PDB entry 6WJV | electron microscopy, 3.50 A resolution | chains A and 4 of the 4 polymer chains in the assembly

# Chain A
Molecule: DNA polymerase epsilon catalytic subunit A
Source organism: Saccharomyces cerevisiae (strain ATCC 204508 / S288c)
Notes: EC 2.7.7.7, 3.1.11.-
UniProt: P21951 (DPOE_YEAST); the construct has insertions or renumbered stretches relative to UniProt, so the offset changes along the chain: 1-1975 = UniProt 1-1975; 1977-2033 = UniProt 1976-2032; 2043-2222 = UniProt 2043-2222
Sequence (2222 residues; row label = number of the first residue in the row; note: 10 numbers in that range are skipped by the numbering (no residue carries them; nothing is unmodelled there); a row labelled like 2033A-2033J holds insertion residues (2033A, then the next letters in order)):
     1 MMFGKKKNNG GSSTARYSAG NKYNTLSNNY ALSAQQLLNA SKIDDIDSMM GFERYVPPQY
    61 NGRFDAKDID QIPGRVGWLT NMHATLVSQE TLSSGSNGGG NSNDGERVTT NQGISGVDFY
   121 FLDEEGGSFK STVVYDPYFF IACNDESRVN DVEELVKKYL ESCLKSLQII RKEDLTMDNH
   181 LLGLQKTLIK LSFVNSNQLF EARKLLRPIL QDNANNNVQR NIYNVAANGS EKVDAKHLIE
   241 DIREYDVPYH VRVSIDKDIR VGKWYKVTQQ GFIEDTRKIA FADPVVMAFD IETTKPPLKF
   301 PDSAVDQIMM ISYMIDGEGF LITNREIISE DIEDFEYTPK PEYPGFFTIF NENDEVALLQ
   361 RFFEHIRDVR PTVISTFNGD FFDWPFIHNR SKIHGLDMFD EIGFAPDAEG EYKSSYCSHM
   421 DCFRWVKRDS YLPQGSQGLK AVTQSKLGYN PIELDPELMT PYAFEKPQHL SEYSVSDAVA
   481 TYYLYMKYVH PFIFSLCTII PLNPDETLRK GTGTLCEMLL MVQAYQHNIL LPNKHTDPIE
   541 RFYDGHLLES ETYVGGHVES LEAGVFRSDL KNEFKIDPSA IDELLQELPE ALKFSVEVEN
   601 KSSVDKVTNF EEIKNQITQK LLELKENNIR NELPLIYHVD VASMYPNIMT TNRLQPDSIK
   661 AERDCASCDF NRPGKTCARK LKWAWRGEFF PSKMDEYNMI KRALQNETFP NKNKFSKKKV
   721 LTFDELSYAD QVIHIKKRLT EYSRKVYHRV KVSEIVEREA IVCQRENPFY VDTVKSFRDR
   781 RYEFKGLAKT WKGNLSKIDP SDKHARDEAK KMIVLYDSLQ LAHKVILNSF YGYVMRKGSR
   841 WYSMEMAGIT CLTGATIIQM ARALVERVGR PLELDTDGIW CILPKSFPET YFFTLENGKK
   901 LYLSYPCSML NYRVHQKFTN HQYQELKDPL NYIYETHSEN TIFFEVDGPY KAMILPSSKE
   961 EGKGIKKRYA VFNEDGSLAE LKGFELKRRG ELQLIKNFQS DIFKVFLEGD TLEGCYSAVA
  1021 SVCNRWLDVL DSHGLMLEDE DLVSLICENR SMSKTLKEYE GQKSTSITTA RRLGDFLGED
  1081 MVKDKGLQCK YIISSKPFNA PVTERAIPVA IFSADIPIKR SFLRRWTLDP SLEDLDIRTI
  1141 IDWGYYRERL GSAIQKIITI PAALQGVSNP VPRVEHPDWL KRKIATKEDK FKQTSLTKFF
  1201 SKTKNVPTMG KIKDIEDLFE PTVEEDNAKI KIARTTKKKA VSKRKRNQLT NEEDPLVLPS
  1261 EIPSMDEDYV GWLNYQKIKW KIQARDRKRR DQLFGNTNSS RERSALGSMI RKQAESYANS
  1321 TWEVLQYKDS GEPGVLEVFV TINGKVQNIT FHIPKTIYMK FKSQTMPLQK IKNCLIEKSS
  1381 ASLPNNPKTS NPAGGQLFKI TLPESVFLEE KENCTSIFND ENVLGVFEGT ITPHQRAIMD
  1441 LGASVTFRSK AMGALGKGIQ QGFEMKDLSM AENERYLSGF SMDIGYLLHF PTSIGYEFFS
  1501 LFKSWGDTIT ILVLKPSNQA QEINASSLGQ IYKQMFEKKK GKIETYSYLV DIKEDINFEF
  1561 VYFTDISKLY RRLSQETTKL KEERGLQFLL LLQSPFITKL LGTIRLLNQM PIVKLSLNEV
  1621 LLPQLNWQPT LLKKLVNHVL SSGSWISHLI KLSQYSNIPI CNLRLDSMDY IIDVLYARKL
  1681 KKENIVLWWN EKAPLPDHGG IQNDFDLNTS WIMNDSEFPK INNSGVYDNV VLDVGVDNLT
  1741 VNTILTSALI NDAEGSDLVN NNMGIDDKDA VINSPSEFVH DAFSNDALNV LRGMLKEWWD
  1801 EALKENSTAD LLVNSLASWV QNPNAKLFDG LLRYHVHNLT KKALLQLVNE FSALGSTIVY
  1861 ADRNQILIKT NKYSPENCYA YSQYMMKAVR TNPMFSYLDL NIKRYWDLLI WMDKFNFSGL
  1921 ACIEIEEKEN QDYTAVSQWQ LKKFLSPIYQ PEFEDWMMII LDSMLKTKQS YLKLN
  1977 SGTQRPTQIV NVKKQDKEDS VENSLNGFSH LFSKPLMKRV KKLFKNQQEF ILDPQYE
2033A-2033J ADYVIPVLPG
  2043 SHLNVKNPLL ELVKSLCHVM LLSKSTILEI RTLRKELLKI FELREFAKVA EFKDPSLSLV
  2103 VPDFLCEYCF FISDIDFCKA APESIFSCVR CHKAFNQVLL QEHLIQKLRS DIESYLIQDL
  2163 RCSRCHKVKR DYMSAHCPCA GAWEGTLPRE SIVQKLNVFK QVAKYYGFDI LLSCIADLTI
Disordered / not traced: 1-30, 91-107, 215-233, 664-677, 1187-1269, 1393-1403, 1748-1783, 1977-1993, 2033A-2033J, 2073-2099, 2122-2127, 2222
Bound ions: Zn2+: Cys2111, Cys2130, Cys2133
Swiss-Prot annotation at these positions:
  - zinc finger: Cys2108 to Cys2133 (CysA-type)
  - motif: Cys2164 to Cys2181 (CysB motif)
  - binding site (Zn(2+)): Cys2108, Cys2111, Cys2130, Cys2133
  - binding site ([4Fe-4S] cluster): Cys2164, Cys2167, Cys2179, Cys2181
Reported in the primary citation:
  - conformationally variable residues (order/disorder transition): Val1270 to Ser1308

# Chain 4
Molecule: DNA polymerase epsilon subunit D
Source organism: Saccharomyces cerevisiae (strain ATCC 204508 / S288c)
UniProt: Q04603 (DPB4_YEAST); residue numbers follow UniProt; this construct covers 1-196
Sequence (196 residues; row label = number of the first residue in the row):
     1 MPPKGWRKDA QGNYPTTSYI KEQENITIQD LLFPKSTIVN LAREVPQQSG KKLLINKDAS
    61 LALQRGATVF VNHLLLFARE IAKSQDKKSC SVDDVLSALD HIGHSALKGP VRDKLDEYQA
   121 AVEQRKKEKL DSGEVDADGD IDMGEDKENV PVEKVKEHDE IEEQGDALQD VEESSEKKQK
   181 TESQDVETRV QNLEQT
Disordered / not traced: 1-17, 125-196
Swiss-Prot annotation at these positions:
  - modified residue: Ser183 (Phosphoserine)

# How chain A and chain 4 interact
Pairs across the interface - 29 pairs, chain A then chain 4:
  Val1270(A) with Gln29(4); Asp30(4)
  Gly1271(A) with Ile26(4)
  Trp1272(A) with Gln23(4); Glu24(4); Arg65(4)
  Leu1273(A) with Asn72(4)
  Tyr1275(A) with Tyr19(4), hydrophobic; Ile20(4), hydrophobic; Lys21(4)
  Lys1277(A) with Leu76(4)
  Ile1278(A) with Ser18(4)
  Trp1280(A) with Val69(4), hydrophobic; His73(4); Leu76(4), hydrophobic
  Ala1284(A) with Phe77(4), hydrophobic
  Arg1287(A) with His101(4), hydrogen bond (side chain-backbone)
  Met1309(A) with Ala106(4)
  Ile1310(A) with Ala106(4), hydrophobic
  Lys1345(A) with Asp113(4); Asp116(4), salt bridge
  Asn1348(A) with Arg112(4)
  Lys1581(A) with Asp93(4), salt bridge
  Glu1582(A) with Val92(4); Gln119(4), hydrogen bond (backbone-side chain)
  Glu1583(A) with Gln119(4), hydrogen bond (backbone-side chain)
  Arg1584(A) with Asp116(4); Glu123(4), salt bridge
  Leu1586(A) with Arg112(4)
Also at the interface, not in a pair above, chain A (24 interface residues in all): Lys1281, Ile1282, Glu1302, Gly1585, Leu1607
Also at the interface, not in a pair above, chain 4 (30 interface residues in all): Glu22, Arg79, Glu80, Ile102, Gly103, Pro110
Interface features reported in the paper:
  - interface residues, chain A: Val1270(A)

# Summary
24 residues of chain A face 30 of chain 4 across their interface; the contacts include 3 hydrogen bonds and 3
salt bridges. Polar pairs include Lys1345(A)-Asp116(4), Lys1581(A)-Asp93(4) and Arg1584(A)-Glu123(4). Curated
annotation (UniProt) lists 4 Zn2+-binding residues and 4 [4Fe-4S] cluster-binding residues on chain A. The
paper reports the interface residue Val1270(A); conformational variability at Val1270(A).
Chain A is DNA polymerase epsilon catalytic subunit A and chain 4 is DNA polymerase epsilon subunit D, both
from Saccharomyces cerevisiae (strain ATCC 204508 / S288c); the structure, Structure of the Saccharomyces
cerevisiae polymerase epsilon holoenzyme, was determined by electron microscopy.
